1KB9 - chains J and K of the 11 polymer chains in the assembly; structure by X-ray diffraction, 2.30 A resolution.

== Chain J ==
Protein: Heavy chain (vh) of fv-fragment
Source organism: Mus musculus
Amino-acid sequence (127 residues; each row starts with the number of its first residue):
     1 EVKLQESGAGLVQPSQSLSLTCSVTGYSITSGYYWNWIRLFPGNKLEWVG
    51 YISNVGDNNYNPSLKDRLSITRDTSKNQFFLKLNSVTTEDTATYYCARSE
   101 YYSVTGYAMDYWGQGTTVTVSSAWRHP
Disulfides: Cys22-Cys96

== Chain K ==
Protein: Light chain (vl) of fv-fragment
Source organism: Mus musculus
Amino-acid sequence (107 residues; row label = number of the first residue in the row):
     1 DIELTQTPVSLAASLGDRVTISCRASQDINNFLNWYQQKPDGTIKLLIYY
    51 TSRLHAGVPSRFSGSGSGTDYSLTISNLEPEDIATYFCQHHIKFPWTFGA
   101 GTKLEIK
Disulfides: Cys23-Cys88

== How chain J and chain K interact ==
Residue-residue contacts - 37 pairs, chain J then chain K:
  Asn36(J) - Trp96(K)
  Leu40(J) - Gln38(K)
  Asn44(J) - Ala100(K)
  Leu46(J) - Phe87(K)  hydrophobic
  Leu46(J) - Phe98(K)
  Trp48(J) - Pro95(K)  hydrophobic
  Trp48(J) - Trp96(K)
  Tyr51(J) - Phe94(K)  hydrophobic
  Asn59(J) - Phe94(K)
  Asn61(J) - Pro95(K)
  Pro62(J) - Pro95(K)
  Tyr95(J) - Gly42(K)  hydrogen bond (side chain-backbone)
  Tyr95(J) - Ile44(K)  hydrophobic
  Ser99(J) - Trp96(K)
  Val104(J) - Phe32(K)
  Val104(J) - Tyr50(K)
  Thr105(J) - Phe32(K)
  Thr105(J) - Tyr50(K)
  Thr105(J) - Arg53(K)
  Thr105(J) - His91(K)  hydrogen bond (backbone-side chain)
  Gly106(J) - Phe32(K)
  Gly106(J) - His91(K)
  Tyr107(J) - Asn34(K)
  Tyr107(J) - His91(K)  hydrogen bond (backbone-side chain)
  Tyr107(J) - Phe94(K)
  Tyr107(J) - Trp96(K)  hydrophobic
  Ala108(J) - Asn34(K)
  Ala108(J) - Tyr49(K)  hydrophobic
  Met109(J) - Tyr36(K)  hydrogen bond (backbone-side chain)
  Met109(J) - Leu46(K)
  Met109(J) - Gln89(K)
  Met109(J) - Trp96(K)  hydrophobic
  Met109(J) - Phe98(K)  hydrophobic
  Asp110(J) - Leu46(K)
  Asp110(J) - His55(K)
  Trp112(J) - Tyr36(K)  hydrophobic
  Trp112(J) - Ile44(K)  hydrophobic
Other interface residues (no listed pair), chain J (22 interface residues in all): Ile38, Glu47, Gln114
Other interface residues (no listed pair), chain K (20 interface residues in all): Thr85

== In short ==
22 residues of chain J and 20 residues of chain K are in contact, with 4 hydrogen bonds. Polar pairs include
Tyr95(J)-Gly42(K), Thr105(J)-His91(K) and Tyr107(J)-His91(K).
Chain J is Heavy chain (vh) of fv-fragment and chain K is Light chain (vl) of fv-fragment, both from Mus
musculus; the structure, Yeast cytochrome BC1 complex, was determined by X-ray diffraction.
